1YHK - chain A; structure by X-ray diffraction, 2.10 A resolution.

[Chain A]
Protein: farnesyl pyrophosphate synthase
Organism: Trypanosoma cruzi
Notes: EC 2.5.1.10
Reference sequence: Q8WS26 (Q8WS26_TRYCR); numbering as in UniProt (aligned over 1-360)
Sequence (362 residues; row label = number of the first residue in the row):
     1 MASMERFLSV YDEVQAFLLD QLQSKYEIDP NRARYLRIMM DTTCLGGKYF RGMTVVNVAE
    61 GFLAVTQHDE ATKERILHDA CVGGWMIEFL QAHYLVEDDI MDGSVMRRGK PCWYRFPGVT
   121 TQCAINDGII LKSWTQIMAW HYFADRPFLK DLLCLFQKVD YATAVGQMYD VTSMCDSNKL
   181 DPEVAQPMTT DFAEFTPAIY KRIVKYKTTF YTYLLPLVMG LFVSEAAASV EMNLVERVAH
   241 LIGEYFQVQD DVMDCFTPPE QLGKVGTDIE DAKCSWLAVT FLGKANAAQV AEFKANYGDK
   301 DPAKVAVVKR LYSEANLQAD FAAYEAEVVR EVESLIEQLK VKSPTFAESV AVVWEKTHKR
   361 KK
Disordered / not traced: 361-362
Reported in the primary citation:
  - contacts within the chain: D250-R360 (salt bridge)
  - self-association interface (contacts with another copy of this molecule): K179 to T189

[Overview]
From the paper: a self-association interface involving K179; contacts within the chain involving D250 and
R360.
Chain A is farnesyl pyrophosphate synthase (Trypanosoma cruzi); the structure, Trypanosoma cruzi farnesyl
diphosphate synthase, was determined by X-ray diffraction, deposited together with 1YHL and 1YHM.
